Entry 8CZE (electron microscopy, 2.58 A resolution); this record covers chains E and J of the 10 polymer chains in the assembly.

[Chain E]
Protein: Histone H3
From: Xenopus laevis
Amino-acid sequence (135 residues; each row starts with the number of its first residue):
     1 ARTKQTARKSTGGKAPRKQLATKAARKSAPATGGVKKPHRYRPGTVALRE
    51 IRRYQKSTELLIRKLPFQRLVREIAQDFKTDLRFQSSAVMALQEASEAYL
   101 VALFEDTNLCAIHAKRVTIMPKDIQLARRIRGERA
Unresolved in the structure: 1-36, 135

[Chain J]
Molecule: Widom 601 DNA
Sequence (146 nucleotides; numbered -72 to 73; the number before each row is that of its first residue; numbers below 1 keep their minus sign (DT-72 is residue -72)):
   -72 TGGAGAATCCCGGTGCCGAGGCCGCTCAATTGGTCGTAGACAGCTCTAGC
   -22 ACCGCTTAAACGCACGTACGCGCTGTCCCCCGCGTTTTAACCGCCAAGGG
    28 GATTACTCCCTAGTCTCCAGGCACGTGTCAGATATATACATCCTGT

[How chain E and chain J interact]
Residue-residue contacts (12; chain E residue first):
  Tyr41(E) with DC70(J), phosphate contact
  Arg42(E) with DA-5(J), salt bridge to the phosphate; DC70(J), hydrogen bond to the phosphate
  Thr45(E) with DC70(J), hydrogen bond to the phosphate
  Arg63(E) with DA-13(J), salt bridge to the phosphate
  Arg72(E) with DC-23(J), salt bridge to the phosphate
  Arg83(E) with DC-23(J), phosphate contact
  Phe84(E) with DG-24(J), sugar contact; DC-23(J), phosphate contact
  Gln85(E) with DG-24(J), phosphate contact
  Val117(E) with DG-3(J), hydrogen bond to the phosphate
  Thr118(E) with DG-3(J), hydrogen bond to the phosphate
Interface residues without a listed pair, chain E (14 interface residues in all): Arg40, Ser86, Arg116, Met120
Interface residues without a listed pair, chain J (11 interface residues in all): DA-14, DC-4, DC-2, DC69, DT71

[Overview]
The interface between chain E and chain J involves 14 residues on one side and 11 on the other, with 4
hydrogen bonds and 3 salt bridges. Polar pairs include Arg42(E)-DC70(J), Thr45(E)-DC70(J) and
Val117(E)-DG-3(J).
Here chain E is Histone H3 (Xenopus laevis) and chain J is Widom 601 DNA. Entry 8CZE (Structure of a Xenopus
Nucleosome with Widom 601 DNA) was determined by electron microscopy (same publication as 8CWW).
